6CAO - chains A and P of the 23 polymer chains in the assembly; structure by X-ray diffraction, 3.45 A resolution.

== Chain A ==
Molecule: 16S Ribosomal RNA rRNA
Source organism: Thermus thermophilus (strain HB8 / ATCC 27634 / DSM 579)
Sequence (1522 nucleotides; numbered 0 to 1544 plus 19 insertion-coded residues; 42 numbers in that range are skipped by the numbering (no residue carries them; nothing is unmodelled there); the number before each row is that of its first residue; a row labelled like 190A-190L holds insertion residues (190A, then the next letters in order); numbering starts at 0):
     0 UUUGUUGGAGAGUUUGAUCCUGGCUCAGGGUGAACGCUGGCGGCGUGCCU
    50 AAGACAUGCAAGUCGUGCGGG
    73 CCGCGGGGUUUU
    88 ACUCCG
    95 UGGUC
   101 AGCGGCGGACGGGUGAGUAACGCGUGGGU
  129A G
   130 ACCUACCCGGAAGAGGGGGACAACCCGGGGAAACUCGGGCUAAUCCCCCA
   180 UGUGGACCCGC
190A-190L CCCUUGGGGUGU
   191 GUCCAAAGGGCUUU
   216 GCCCGCUUCCGGAUGGGCCCGCGUCCCAUCAGCUAGUUGGUGGGGUAAUG
   266 GCCCACCAAGGCGACGACGGGUAGCCGGUCUGAGAGGAUGGCCGGCCACA
   316 GGGGCACUGAGACACGGGCCCCACUCCUACGGGAGGCAGCAGUUAGGAAU
   366 CUUCCGCAAUGGGCGCAAGCCUGACGGAGCGACGCCGCUUGGAGGAAGAA
   416 GCCCUUCGGGGUGUAAACUCCUGAA
   442 CCCGGGACGAAACCCCCGACGA
   474 GGGGACUGACGGUACCGGG
   494 GUAAUAGCGCCGGCCAACUCCGUGCCAGCAGCCXCGGUAAUACGGAGGGC
   544 GCGAGCGUUACCCGGAUUCACUGGGCGUAAAGGGCGUGUAGGCGGCCUGG
   594 GGCGUCCCAUGUGAAAGACCACGGCUCAACCGUGGGGGAGCGUGGGAUAC
   644 GCUCAGGCUAGACGGUGGGAGAGGGUGGUGGAAUUCCCGGAGUAGCGGUG
   694 AAAUGCGCAGAUACCGGGAGGAACGCCGAUGGCGAAGGCAGCCACCUGGU
   744 CCACCCGUGACGCUGAGGCGCGAAAGCGUGGGGAGCAAACCGGAUUAGAU
   794 ACCCGGGUAGUCCACGCCCUAAACGAUGCGCGCUAGGUCUCUGGGUCU
   848 CCUGGGGGCCGAAGCUAACGCGUUAAGCGCGCCGCCUGGGGAGUACGGCC
   898 GCAAGGCUGAAACUCAAAGGAAUUGACGGGGGCCCGCACAAGCGGUGGAG
   948 CAUGUGGUUUAAUUCGAAGXAACGCGAAGAACCUUACCAGGCCUUGACAU
   998 GCUAGG
 1003A G
  1004 AACCCGGGUGAAAGCCUGGGGUGCCCC
1030A-1030D GCGA
  1031 GGGGAGCCCUAGCACAGGUGCUGCAUGGCCGUCGUCAGCUCGUGCCGUGA
  1081 GGUGUUGGGUUAAGUCCCGCAACGAGCGCAACCCCCGCCGUUAGUUGCCA
  1131 GCGGUUCGGCCGGGCACUCUAACGGGACUGCCCGCGAAA
  1171 GCGGGAGGAAGGAGGGGACGACGUCUGGUCAGCAUGGCCCUUACGGCCUG
  1221 GGCGACACACGUGCUACAAUGCCCACUACAAAGCGAUGCCACCCGGCAAC
  1271 GGGGAGCUAAUCGCAAAAAGGUGGGCCCAGUUCGGAUUGGGGUCUGCAAC
  1321 CCGACCCCAUGAAGCCGGAAUCGCUAGUAAUCGCGGAUCAG
 1361A C
  1362 CAUGCCGCGGUGAAUACGUUCCCGGGCCUUGUACACACXGCCXGUXACGC
  1412 CAUGGGAGCGGGCUCUACCCGAAGUCGCCGGG
  1446 AGCCUACGGG
  1459 CAGGCGCCGAGGGUAGGGCCCGUGACUGGGGCGAAGUCGUAACAAGGUAG
  1509 CUGUACCGGAAGGUGCGGCUGGAUCACCUCCUUUCU
Not modelled in the structure: 0-4, 1534-1538
Covalent attachments: paromomycin (PAR) linked to G1405
Modified residues: PSU (pseudouridine-5'-monophosphate) at position 516, G7M (N7-methyl-guanosine-5'-monophosphate) at position 527, M2G (N2-dimethylguanosine-5'-monophosphate) at position 966, 5MC (5-methylcytidine-5'-monophosphate) at position 967, 2MG (2N-methylguanosine-5'-monophosphate) at position 1207, 5MC (5-methylcytidine-5'-monophosphate) at position 1400, 4OC (4n,o2'-methylcytidine-5'-monophosphate) at position 1402, 5MC (5-methylcytidine-5'-monophosphate) at position 1404, 5MC (5-methylcytidine-5'-monophosphate) at position 1407, UR3 (3-methyluridine-5'-monophoshate) at position 1498, MA6 (6N-dimethyladenosine-5'-monophoshate) at position 1518, MA6 (6N-dimethyladenosine-5'-monophoshate) at position 1519, PSU (pseudouridine-5'-monophosphate) at position 1540, PSU (pseudouridine-5'-monophosphate) at position 1541
Ion coordination: Mg2+ site 1 near U5 (its only coordinating residue here); Mg2+ site 2: G11, U12; Mg2+ site 3 near G21 (its only coordinating residue here); Mg2+ site 4 near C48 (its only coordinating residue here); Mg2+ site 5 near A53 (its only coordinating residue here); Mg2+ site 6: G61, U62; Mg2+ site 7: G69, U98; Mg2+ site 8: G107, G326; Mg2+ site 9: A109, G331; Mg2+ site 10 near G113 (its only coordinating residue here); Mg2+ site 11 near G117 (its only coordinating residue here); Mg2+ site 12: C121, G124, U125; 83 more Mg2+ sites not listed; 13 more K+ sites not listed
Ligand contacts:
  - paromomycin (PAR), molecule 1: G31, C47, C48, A50, A51, G52, A53, G113, U114, G115, A353, C355, A356, U358, U359, A360, G361, U365, C366
  - paromomycin (PAR), molecule 2: G567, G568, C569, G570, G575, G821, C822, C862, U863, G874, C875, C879
  - paromomycin (PAR), molecule 3: G610, A611, C613, A614, C615, A622, C623, C624, G625, U626
  - paromomycin (PAR), molecule 4: G661, G662, A663, G664, A665, G666, G667, U740, G741, G742, U743
  - paromomycin (PAR), molecule 5: U669, G670, G671, U672, G673, G714, A715, A716, C717, C805, C806, A807
  - paromomycin (PAR), molecule 6: 5MC_1404, U1406, 5MC_1407, A1408, C1409, G1489, C1490, G1491, A1492, A1493, G1494, U1495, C1496
Reported in the primary citation:
  - conformationally variable residues (side-chain flip): C1397

== Chain P ==
Name: 30S ribosomal protein S16
Source organism: Thermus thermophilus (strain HB8 / ATCC 27634 / DSM 579)
Reference sequence: Q5SJH3 (RS16_THET8); residue numbers follow UniProt; this construct covers 1-84
Sequence (84 residues; numbered 1 to 84; the number before each row is that of its first residue):
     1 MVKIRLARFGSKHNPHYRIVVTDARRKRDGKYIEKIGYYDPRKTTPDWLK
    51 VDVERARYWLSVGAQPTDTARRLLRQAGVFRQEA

== How chain A and chain P interact ==
Contacting residue pairs - 91 pairs, chain A then chain P:
  C43(A) - Lys12(P)  salt bridge to the phosphate
  C43(A) - His13(P)  phosphate contact
  G44(A) - Ser11(P)  phosphate contact
  G44(A) - Lys12(P)  salt bridge to the phosphate
  C110(A) - Arg25(P)  hydrogen bond to the sugar
  G111(A) - Arg25(P)  sugar contact
  G112(A) - Lys27(P)  phosphate contact
  A134(A) - Met1(P)  base contact
  A134(A) - Arg25(P)  base contact
  C135(A) - Met1(P)  hydrogen bond to the base
  C136(A) - Met1(P)  sugar contact
  C136(A) - Gly63(P)  hydrogen bond to the sugar
  C136(A) - Gln65(P)  hydrogen bond to the sugar
  C137(A) - Ser61(P)  hydrogen bond to the sugar
  C137(A) - Val62(P)  sugar contact
  C137(A) - Gly63(P)  sugar contact
  C137(A) - Gln65(P)  sugar contact
  G227(A) - Val62(P)  hydrogen bond to the base
  A228(A) - Val2(P)  sugar contact
  A228(A) - Tyr58(P)  sugar contact
  U229(A) - Val2(P)  sugar contact
  U229(A) - Asp23(P)  hydrogen bond to the sugar
  U229(A) - Ile33(P)  phosphate contact
  U229(A) - Trp59(P)  phosphate contact
  G230(A) - Asp23(P)  sugar contact
  G230(A) - Arg25(P)  hydrogen bond to the sugar
  G230(A) - Ile33(P)  phosphate contact
  G309(A) - Gly30(P)  phosphate contact
  G309(A) - Lys31(P)  phosphate contact
  G310(A) - Arg26(P)  phosphate contact
  G310(A) - Lys27(P)  salt bridge to the phosphate
  G310(A) - Gly30(P)  phosphate contact
  G310(A) - Lys31(P)  hydrogen bond to the sugar
  C311(A) - Arg26(P)  salt bridge to the phosphate
  A374(A) - Tyr17(P)  hydrogen bond to the sugar
  U375(A) - Leu6(P)  hydrogen bond to the sugar
  U375(A) - Tyr17(P)  sugar contact
  U375(A) - Arg28(P)  hydrogen bond to the base
  U375(A) - Thr69(P)  hydrogen bond to the phosphate
  G376(A) - Arg5(P)  hydrogen bond to the phosphate
  G376(A) - Leu6(P)  hydrogen bond to the phosphate
  G376(A) - Arg28(P)  sugar contact
  G376(A) - Thr67(P)  hydrogen bond to the phosphate
  G377(A) - Lys3(P)  salt bridge to the phosphate
  G377(A) - Arg5(P)  salt bridge to the phosphate
  G377(A) - Ala24(P)  sugar contact
  C390(A) - Arg28(P)  hydrogen bond to the phosphate
  G391(A) - Arg8(P)  phosphate contact
  G391(A) - Arg28(P)  salt bridge to the phosphate
  G392(A) - Arg8(P)  salt bridge to the phosphate
  G392(A) - Lys12(P)  phosphate contact
  G392(A) - His13(P)  hydrogen bond to the phosphate
  A393(A) - Lys12(P)  salt bridge to the phosphate
  A393(A) - His13(P)  salt bridge to the phosphate
  C449(A) - Arg42(P)  base contact
  G450(A) - Pro15(P)  sugar contact
  G450(A) - Pro41(P)  sugar contact
  G450(A) - Arg42(P)  sugar contact
  G450(A) - Lys43(P)  salt bridge to the phosphate
  A452(A) - Lys43(P)  salt bridge to the phosphate
  A452(A) - Arg72(P)  hydrogen bond to the phosphate
  A453(A) - Asp68(P)  hydrogen bond to the sugar
  A453(A) - Arg72(P)  sugar contact
  C454(A) - Asp68(P)  sugar contact
  G462(A) - Gln82(P)  base contact
  A463(A) - Arg75(P)  salt bridge to the phosphate
  A463(A) - Phe80(P)  sugar contact
  A463(A) - Arg81(P)  hydrogen bond to the phosphate
  A463(A) - Gln82(P)  hydrogen bond to the sugar
  A463(A) - Glu83(P)  hydrogen bond to the sugar
  G474(A) - Arg75(P)  salt bridge to the phosphate
  G474(A) - Arg81(P)  hydrogen bond to the phosphate
  G474(A) - Glu83(P)  sugar contact
  A607(A) - Lys31(P)  base contact
  A608(A) - Arg18(P)  hydrogen bond to the phosphate
  A608(A) - Tyr32(P)  sugar contact
  A609(A) - Arg18(P)  salt bridge to the phosphate
  G616(A) - Thr45(P)  sugar contact
  G617(A) - Asn14(P)  base contact
  G617(A) - Thr44(P)  sugar contact
  C623(A) - Ser11(P)  hydrogen bond to the sugar
  C624(A) - Phe9(P)  phosphate contact
  C624(A) - Gly10(P)  phosphate contact
  C624(A) - Ser11(P)  sugar contact
  C624(A) - Asn14(P)  hydrogen bond to the sugar
  G625(A) - Phe9(P)  phosphate contact
  G625(A) - His16(P)  hydrogen bond to the sugar
  U626(A) - Arg18(P)  salt bridge to the phosphate
  U626(A) - Lys35(P)  salt bridge to the phosphate
  U626(A) - Tyr38(P)  sugar contact
  G627(A) - Lys35(P)  salt bridge to the phosphate
Other interface residues (no listed pair), chain A (48 interface residues in all): G231, A325, G378, A451, G475, C483
Other interface residues (no listed pair), chain P (50 interface residues in all): Asp29, Lys50

== In short ==
Chain A and chain P form an interface of 48 and 50 residues respectively, with 28 hydrogen bonds and 18 salt
bridges. Polar pairs include C135(A)-Met1(P), G227(A)-Val62(P) and U375(A)-Arg28(P). Chain A binds 5 copies of
paromomycin. Covalently linked paromomycin: at G1405(A). G11(A) and U12(A) form the Mg2+ site 2. The paper
reports conformational variability at C1397(A).
Chain A is 16S Ribosomal RNA rRNA and chain P is 30S ribosomal protein S16, both from Thermus thermophilus
(strain HB8 / ATCC 27634 / DSM 579); the structure, Structure of the ribosomal decoding complex at ambient
temperature, was determined by X-ray diffraction.
